7PPV - chains A and B; structure by X-ray diffraction, 1.36 A resolution.

Chain A (and B):
Molecule: Sulerythrin
From: Sulfurisphaera tokodaii str. 7
Notes: chain B of this document is another copy of the same molecule, construct and numbering; everything in this record applies to it too
UniProtKB: F9VPE5 (F9VPE5_SULTO); numbering as in UniProt (aligned over 1-144)
Sequence (144 residues; each row starts with the number of its first residue):
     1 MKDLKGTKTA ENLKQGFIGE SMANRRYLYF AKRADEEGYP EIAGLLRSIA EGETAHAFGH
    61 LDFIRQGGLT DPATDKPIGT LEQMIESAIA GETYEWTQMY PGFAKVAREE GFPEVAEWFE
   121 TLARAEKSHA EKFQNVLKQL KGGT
Disordered / not traced: 143-144 (chain B: 142-144)
Bound ions: Fe ion site 1: E20, E53, H56 (together with hydroxide ion) (shared with E126(B) of chain B); Fe ion site 2: E53 (together with hydroxide ion) (shared with E92(B), E95(B), E126(B), H129(B) of chain B); Fe ion site 3: E92, E95, E126, H129 (together with hydroxide ion) (shared with E53(B) of chain B); Fe ion site 4: E126 (together with hydroxide ion) (shared with E20(B), E53(B), H56(B) of chain B)
Residues lining bound ligands:
  - hydroxide ion (OH), molecule 1: E20, A23, E53, H56
  - hydroxide ion (OH), molecule 2: E92, E95, E126
From the paper describing this entry:
  - conformationally variable residues (side-chain flip): E92, E95
  - Fe ion coordination: E92, E95

Interface between chain A and chain B:
Contacting residue pairs (155):
  M1(A) - E114(B)
  L4(A) - F112(B)  hydrophobic
  T7(A) - E110(B)
  T7(A) - F112(B)
  K8(A) - V106(B)
  K8(A) - E110(B)  hydrogen bond (backbone-side chain)
  T9(A) - V106(B)
  T9(A) - A107(B)
  T9(A) - E110(B)  hydrogen bond
  T9(A) - F112(B)
  T9(A) - V115(B)
  N12(A) - F103(B)
  L13(A) - F119(B)  hydrophobic
  F17(A) - M22(B)  hydrophobic
  F17(A) - R25(B)
  F17(A) - R26(B)
  I18(A) - I18(B)  hydrophobic
  I18(A) - M22(B)  hydrophobic
  E20(A) - E95(B)
  E20(A) - Y100(B)  hydrogen bond
  E20(A) - E126(B)
  S21(A) - S21(B)
  S21(A) - M22(B)
  S21(A) - R25(B)
  M22(A) - F17(B)  hydrophobic
  M22(A) - I18(B)  hydrophobic
  M22(A) - S21(B)
  M22(A) - P72(B)
  M22(A) - A73(B)  hydrophobic
  N24(A) - R25(B)
  R25(A) - F17(B)
  R25(A) - S21(B)
  R25(A) - N24(B)
  R25(A) - R25(B)
  R25(A) - T54(B)  hydrogen bond
  R25(A) - A57(B)
  R25(A) - F58(B)
  R26(A) - F17(B)
  R26(A) - D71(B)  salt bridge
  R26(A) - A73(B)
  R26(A) - T74(B)
  R26(A) - S87(B)  hydrogen bond
  R26(A) - A88(B)
  Y27(A) - A88(B)  hydrophobic
  Y27(A) - E92(B)  hydrogen bond
  Y27(A) - F133(B)
  L28(A) - F58(B)  hydrophobic
  Y29(A) - F58(B)
  Y29(A) - L61(B)  hydrophobic
  Y29(A) - D62(B)  hydrogen bond
  Y29(A) - R65(B)  hydrogen bond
  F30(A) - D71(B)
  F30(A) - M84(B)
  K32(A) - F58(B)
  R33(A) - R65(B)
  R33(A) - G79(B)  hydrogen bond (side chain-backbone)
  R33(A) - T80(B)
  R33(A) - M84(B)
  E37(A) - L81(B)
  Y39(A) - L81(B)  hydrophobic
  Y39(A) - L140(B)
  I42(A) - V136(B)  hydrophobic
  I42(A) - L140(B)  hydrophobic
  L45(A) - V136(B)  hydrophobic
  L46(A) - F133(B)  hydrophobic
  I49(A) - H129(B)
  I49(A) - F133(B)  hydrophobic
  E53(A) - E92(B)
  E53(A) - E126(B)
  E53(A) - H129(B)  salt bridge
  T54(A) - R25(B)  hydrogen bond
  A55(A) - W118(B)
  H56(A) - W118(B)
  H56(A) - L122(B)
  H56(A) - A125(B)
  H56(A) - E126(B)  salt bridge
  A57(A) - R25(B)
  F58(A) - R25(B)
  F58(A) - L28(B)  hydrophobic
  F58(A) - Y29(B)
  F58(A) - K32(B)
  G59(A) - W118(B)
  H60(A) - Y100(B)  hydrogen bond
  H60(A) - W118(B)  hydrogen bond
  H60(A) - F119(B)
  H60(A) - L122(B)
  L61(A) - Y29(B)  hydrophobic
  D62(A) - Y29(B)  hydrogen bond
  F63(A) - E114(B)
  F63(A) - V115(B)  hydrophobic
  F63(A) - W118(B)  hydrophobic
  R65(A) - Y29(B)  hydrogen bond
  R65(A) - R33(B)
  D71(A) - R26(B)  salt bridge
  D71(A) - F30(B)
  P72(A) - M22(B)
  A73(A) - M22(B)  hydrophobic
  A73(A) - R26(B)
  T74(A) - R26(B)
  G79(A) - R33(B)  hydrogen bond (backbone-side chain)
  T80(A) - R33(B)
  L81(A) - E37(B)
  L81(A) - Y39(B)  hydrophobic
  M84(A) - F30(B)
  M84(A) - R33(B)
  I85(A) - L46(B)  hydrophobic
  S87(A) - R26(B)  hydrogen bond
  A88(A) - R26(B)
  A88(A) - Y27(B)  hydrophobic
  E92(A) - Y27(B)  hydrogen bond
  E92(A) - E53(B)
  E95(A) - E20(B)
  Y100(A) - E20(B)  hydrogen bond
  Y100(A) - H60(B)  hydrogen bond
  F103(A) - N12(B)
  V106(A) - K8(B)
  V106(A) - T9(B)
  V106(A) - N12(B)
  A107(A) - T9(B)
  E110(A) - T7(B)
  E110(A) - K8(B)  hydrogen bond (side chain-backbone)
  E110(A) - T9(B)  hydrogen bond
  G111(A) - K2(B)  hydrogen bond (backbone-side chain)
  F112(A) - K2(B)
  F112(A) - D3(B)
  F112(A) - L4(B)  hydrophobic
  F112(A) - T7(B)
  F112(A) - T9(B)
  E114(A) - M1(B)
  E114(A) - F63(B)
  V115(A) - T9(B)
  V115(A) - F63(B)  hydrophobic
  W118(A) - A55(B)
  W118(A) - H56(B)
  W118(A) - G59(B)
  W118(A) - H60(B)  hydrogen bond
  W118(A) - F63(B)  hydrophobic
  F119(A) - L13(B)  hydrophobic
  F119(A) - H60(B)
  L122(A) - H56(B)
  L122(A) - H60(B)
  A125(A) - H56(B)
  E126(A) - E20(B)
  E126(A) - E53(B)
  E126(A) - H56(B)  salt bridge
  H129(A) - I49(B)
  H129(A) - E53(B)  salt bridge
  F133(A) - Y27(B)
  F133(A) - L46(B)  hydrophobic
  F133(A) - I49(B)  hydrophobic
  V136(A) - I42(B)  hydrophobic
  V136(A) - L45(B)  hydrophobic
  Q139(A) - I42(B)
  L140(A) - Y39(B)
  L140(A) - I42(B)  hydrophobic
Also at the interface, not in a pair above, chain A (76 interface residues in all): Q15, G16, A34, I78, K132
Also at the interface, not in a pair above, chain B (76 interface residues in all): Q15, G16, A34, I78, I85, K132

Overview:
Chain A and chain B each contribute 76 residues to their interface; the contacts include 23 hydrogen bonds and
6 salt bridges. Polar contacts include R26(A)-D71(B), E53(A)-H129(B) and H56(A)-E126(B). Chain A binds
hydroxide ion. The paper reports Fe ion coordination by E92(A) and E95(A); conformational variability at
E92(A) and E95(A).
Both chains are Sulerythrin (Sulfurisphaera tokodaii str. 7). Entry 7PPV (Structure of diFe-Sulerythrin at
2.70 MGy total absorbed dose) was determined by X-ray diffraction together with 7PPT and 7PPU from the same
study.
